Entry 7UIW (electron microscopy, 3.33 A resolution); this record covers chains A and B of the 14 polymer chains in the assembly.

[Chain A (and B)]
Protein: ATP-dependent Clp protease ATP-binding subunit ClpA
Source organism: Escherichia coli
Notes: chain B of this document is another copy of the same molecule, construct and numbering; everything in this record applies to it too
UniProt: A0A836NDF2 (A0A836NDF2_ECOLX); numbering as in UniProt (aligned over 1-758)
Chain sequence (758 residues; numbered 1 to 758; the number before each row is that of its first residue):
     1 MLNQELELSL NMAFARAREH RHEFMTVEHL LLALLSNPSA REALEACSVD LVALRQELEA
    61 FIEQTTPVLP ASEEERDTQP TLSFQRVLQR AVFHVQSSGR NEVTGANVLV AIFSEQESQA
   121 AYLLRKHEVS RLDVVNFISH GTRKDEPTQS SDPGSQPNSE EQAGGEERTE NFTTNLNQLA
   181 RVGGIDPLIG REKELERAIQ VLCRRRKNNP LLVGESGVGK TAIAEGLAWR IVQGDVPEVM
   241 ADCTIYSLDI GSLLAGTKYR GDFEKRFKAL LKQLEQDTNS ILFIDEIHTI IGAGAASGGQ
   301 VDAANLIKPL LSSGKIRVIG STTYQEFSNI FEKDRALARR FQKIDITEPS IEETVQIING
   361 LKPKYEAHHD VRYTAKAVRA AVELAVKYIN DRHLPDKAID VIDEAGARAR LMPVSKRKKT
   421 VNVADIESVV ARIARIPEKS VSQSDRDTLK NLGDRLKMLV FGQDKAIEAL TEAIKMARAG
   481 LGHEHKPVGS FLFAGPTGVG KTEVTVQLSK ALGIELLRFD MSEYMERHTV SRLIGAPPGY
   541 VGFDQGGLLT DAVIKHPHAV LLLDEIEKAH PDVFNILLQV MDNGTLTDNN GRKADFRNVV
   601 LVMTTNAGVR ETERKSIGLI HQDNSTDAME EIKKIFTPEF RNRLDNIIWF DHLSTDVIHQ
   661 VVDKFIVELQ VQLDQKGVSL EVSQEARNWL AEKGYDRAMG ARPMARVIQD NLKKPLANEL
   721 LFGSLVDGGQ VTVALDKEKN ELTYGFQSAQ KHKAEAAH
Disordered / not traced: 1-171, 293-297, 436-437, 749-758 (chain B: 1-169, 750-758)
Sequence notes: conflict Thr169 (Met in A0A836NDF2)
Metal / ion sites: Mg2+: Thr502 (together with ATP-gamma-S)
Small-molecule neighbours:
  - ATP-gamma-S (AGS; phosphothiophosphoric acid-adenylate ester), molecule 1: Pro187, Leu188, Ile189, Arg191, Ser216, Gly217, Val218, Gly219, Lys220, Thr221, Ala222, Glu286, Ile357, Leu361, Ile399
  - ATP-gamma-S (AGS), molecule 2: Leu459, Val460, Phe461, Gln463, Pro496, Thr497, Gly498, Val499, Gly500, Lys501, Thr502, Glu503, Glu565, Asn606, Leu653, Val661, Lys664, Phe665, Ala701, Arg702

[Chain A / chain B interface]
Residue-residue contacts - 101 pairs, chain A then chain B:
  Ser216(A) with Arg339(B)
  Gly298(A) with Gly298(B); Gly299(B), hydrogen bond (backbone-backbone); Gln300(B)
  Gly299(A) with Gly298(B), hydrogen bond (backbone-backbone)
  Glu326(A) with Arg339(B), salt bridge
  Leu361(A) with Arg206(B)
  Tyr365(A) with Arg206(B)
  Asp396(A) with Arg206(B), salt bridge
  Lys397(A) with Gln342(B)
  Ile399(A) with Arg206(B)
  Asp400(A) with Arg204(B), salt bridge; Arg206(B)
  Asp403(A) with Arg204(B); Arg205(B); Arg206(B), hydrogen bond (side chain-backbone)
  Glu404(A) with Arg197(B), salt bridge; Gln200(B)
  Ala407(A) with Cys203(B), hydrophobic
  Arg408(A) with Glu196(B), salt bridge; Gln200(B)
  Arg410(A) with Cys203(B), hydrogen bond (side chain-backbone); Arg205(B)
  Leu411(A) with Cys203(B), hydrophobic
  Met412(A) with Glu196(B)
  Arg432(A) with Lys193(B); Glu196(B), salt bridge
  Ile433(A) with Arg197(B)
  Thr497(A) with Glu639(B); Asn642(B), hydrogen bond
  Glu515(A) with Glu348(B)
  Arg518(A) with Asn583(B), hydrogen bond
  Asp520(A) with Gln579(B), hydrogen bond
  Ser522(A) with Asn575(B), hydrogen bond (side chain-backbone); Ile576(B)
  Glu523(A) with Ile576(B); Gln579(B), hydrogen bond; Thr587(B), hydrogen bond (side chain-backbone)
  Met525(A) with Arg527(B); Asp572(B)
  Glu526(A) with His528(B)
  His528(A) with Pro537(B); Tyr540(B)
  Arg532(A) with Pro538(B); Thr587(B); Asp588(B)
  Ala536(A) with Pro538(B)
  Tyr540(A) with Gly539(B)
  Val541(A) with Gly539(B); Tyr540(B)
  Gly542(A) with Pro538(B); Gly539(B)
  Asp544(A) with Asn329(B), hydrogen bond (backbone-side chain)
  Gln545(A) with Pro538(B); Phe543(B); Asn589(B), hydrogen bond (side chain-backbone); Asn590(B)
  Lys555(A) with Glu215(B), salt bridge; Tyr324(B); Asp345(B)
  Lys568(A) with Asn575(B); Leu578(B)
  Arg592(A) with Ser328(B), hydrogen bond
  Asn606(A) with Glu639(B)
  Val609(A) with Glu639(B)
  Arg610(A) with Lys633(B); Lys634(B), hydrogen bond (side chain-backbone); Thr637(B)
  Leu669(A) with Leu481(B), hydrophobic
  Gln672(A) with Gly480(B); Leu481(B); Gly482(B), hydrogen bond (side chain-backbone); Glu484(B), hydrogen bond
  Leu673(A) with Leu481(B), hydrophobic
  Gln675(A) with Glu383(B)
  Lys676(A) with Ala479(B)
  Met699(A) with Asn642(B), hydrogen bond (backbone-side chain)
  Arg702(A) with Asp582(B), salt bridge; Arg643(B)
  Arg706(A) with Asn642(B); Leu644(B); Asp645(B), hydrogen bond (side chain-backbone)
  Gln709(A) with Met476(B); His483(B), hydrogen bond
  Lys713(A) with Met476(B); Leu481(B)
  Lys714(A) with Glu472(B); Met476(B)
  Leu716(A) with Leu481(B), hydrophobic
  Ala717(A) with Met476(B), hydrophobic; Ala479(B), hydrophobic
  Asn718(A) with Glu472(B); Lys475(B)
  Leu720(A) with Leu481(B), hydrophobic
  Leu721(A) with Val441(B), hydrophobic; Arg446(B), hydrogen bond (backbone-side chain); Lys475(B)
  Phe722(A) with Arg446(B); Lys450(B); Lys475(B)
  Val726(A) with Arg446(B)
Interface residues without a listed pair, chain A (68 interface residues in all): Leu254, Ala255, Thr323, His368, His369, Phe543, Ile554, His556, Asn590
Interface residues without a listed pair, chain B (74 interface residues in all): Ile199, Lys207, Pro237, Val239, Glu264, Asn305, Lys333, Lys343, Lys439, Ser440, Leu449, Lys486, Ile534, Leu586, Pro638, Arg641

[Overview]
68 residues of chain A and 74 residues of chain B are in contact; the contacts include 20 hydrogen bonds and 8
salt bridges. Among the polar pairs are Glu326(A)-Arg339(B), Asp396(A)-Arg206(B) and Asp400(A)-Arg204(B).
Chain A binds ATP-gamma-S.
Both chains are ATP-dependent Clp protease ATP-binding subunit ClpA (Escherichia coli). Entry 7UIW (ClpAP
complex bound to ClpS N-terminal extension, class IIb) was determined by electron microscopy, deposited
together with 7UIV, 7UIX, 7UIZ, 7UJ0 and 7UIY.
